PDB entry 6RC9 | X-ray diffraction, 1.94 A resolution | chain A

# Chain A
Molecule: Adhesin P1
Source organism: Mycoplasma pneumoniae (strain ATCC 29342 / M129)
Reference sequence: P11311 (ADP1_MYCPN); residue numbers follow UniProt; this construct covers 60-1521
Chain sequence (1469 residues; numbered 60 to 1528; the number before each row is that of its first residue):
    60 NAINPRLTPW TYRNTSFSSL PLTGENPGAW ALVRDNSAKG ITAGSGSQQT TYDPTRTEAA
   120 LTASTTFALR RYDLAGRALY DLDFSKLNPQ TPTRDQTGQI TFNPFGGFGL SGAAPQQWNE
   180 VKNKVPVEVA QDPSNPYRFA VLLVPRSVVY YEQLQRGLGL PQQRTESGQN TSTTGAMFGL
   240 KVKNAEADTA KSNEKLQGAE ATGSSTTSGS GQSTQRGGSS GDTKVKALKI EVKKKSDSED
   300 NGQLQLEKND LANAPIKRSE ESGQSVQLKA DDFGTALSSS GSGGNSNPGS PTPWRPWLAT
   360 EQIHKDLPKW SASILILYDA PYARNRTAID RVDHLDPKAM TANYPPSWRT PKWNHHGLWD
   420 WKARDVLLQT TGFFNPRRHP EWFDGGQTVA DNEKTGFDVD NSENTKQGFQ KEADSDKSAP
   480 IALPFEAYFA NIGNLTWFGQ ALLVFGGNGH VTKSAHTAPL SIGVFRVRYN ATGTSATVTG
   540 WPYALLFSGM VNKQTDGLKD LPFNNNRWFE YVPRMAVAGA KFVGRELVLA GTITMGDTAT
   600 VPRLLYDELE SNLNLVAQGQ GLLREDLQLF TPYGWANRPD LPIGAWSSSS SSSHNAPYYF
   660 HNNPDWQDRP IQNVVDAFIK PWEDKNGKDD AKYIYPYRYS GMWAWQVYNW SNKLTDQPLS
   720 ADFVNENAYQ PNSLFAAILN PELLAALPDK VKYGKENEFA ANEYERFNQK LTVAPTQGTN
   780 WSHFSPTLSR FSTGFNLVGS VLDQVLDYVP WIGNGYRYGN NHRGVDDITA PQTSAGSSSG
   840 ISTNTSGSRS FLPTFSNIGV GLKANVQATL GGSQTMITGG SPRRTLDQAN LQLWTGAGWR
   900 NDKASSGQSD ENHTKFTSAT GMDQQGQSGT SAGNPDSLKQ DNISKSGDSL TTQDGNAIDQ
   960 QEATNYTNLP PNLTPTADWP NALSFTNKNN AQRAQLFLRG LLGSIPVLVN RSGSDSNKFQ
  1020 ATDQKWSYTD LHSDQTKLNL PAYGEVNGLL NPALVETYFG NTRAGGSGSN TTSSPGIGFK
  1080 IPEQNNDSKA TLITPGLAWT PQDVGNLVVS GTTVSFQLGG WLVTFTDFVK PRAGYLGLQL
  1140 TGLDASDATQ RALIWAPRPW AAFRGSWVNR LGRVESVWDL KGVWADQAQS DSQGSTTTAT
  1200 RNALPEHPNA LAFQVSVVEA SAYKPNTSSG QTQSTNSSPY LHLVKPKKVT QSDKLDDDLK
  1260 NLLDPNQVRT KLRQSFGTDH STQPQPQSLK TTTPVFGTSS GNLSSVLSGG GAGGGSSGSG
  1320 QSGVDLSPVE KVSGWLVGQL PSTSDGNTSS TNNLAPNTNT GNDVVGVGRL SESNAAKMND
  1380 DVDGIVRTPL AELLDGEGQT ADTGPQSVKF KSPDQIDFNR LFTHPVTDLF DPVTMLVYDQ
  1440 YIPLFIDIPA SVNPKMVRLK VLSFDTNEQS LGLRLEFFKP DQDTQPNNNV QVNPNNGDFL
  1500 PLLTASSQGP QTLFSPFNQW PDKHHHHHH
Not modelled in the structure: 102-105, 228-230, 259-268, 277-282, 298-300, 337-348, 831-847, 870-888, 923-928, 941-944, 1226-1232, 1308-1324, 1341-1349, 1483-1495
Construct notes: expression tag (1522-1528)
Curated features (UniProtKB/Swiss-Prot):
  - region: Gly-1403 to Ile-1415 (Cytadherence epitope)

# Overview
Chain A is Adhesin P1 (Mycoplasma pneumoniae (strain ATCC 29342 / M129)); the structure, P1 Mycoplasma
pneumoniae, was determined by X-ray diffraction (same publication as 6RJ1, 6TLZ, 6TM0 and 7BWM).
